5XXV - chains H and J of the 18 polymer chains in the assembly; structure by electron microscopy, 6.46 A resolution (low resolution: residue-level contacts below are approximate; hydrogen-bond / salt-bridge calls are withheld).

# Chain H (and J)
Protein: Tubulin beta chain
Source organism: Sus scrofa
Notes: chain J of this document is another copy of the same molecule, construct and numbering; everything in this record applies to it too
Reference sequence: P02554 (TBB_PIG); the author numbering skips numbers that UniProt does not, so the offset changes along the chain: 2-44 = UniProt 2-44; 47-360 = UniProt 45-358; 369-437 = UniProt 359-427
Amino-acid sequence (426 residues; row label = number of the first residue in the row; note: 10 numbers in that range are skipped by the numbering (no residue carries them; nothing is unmodelled there)):
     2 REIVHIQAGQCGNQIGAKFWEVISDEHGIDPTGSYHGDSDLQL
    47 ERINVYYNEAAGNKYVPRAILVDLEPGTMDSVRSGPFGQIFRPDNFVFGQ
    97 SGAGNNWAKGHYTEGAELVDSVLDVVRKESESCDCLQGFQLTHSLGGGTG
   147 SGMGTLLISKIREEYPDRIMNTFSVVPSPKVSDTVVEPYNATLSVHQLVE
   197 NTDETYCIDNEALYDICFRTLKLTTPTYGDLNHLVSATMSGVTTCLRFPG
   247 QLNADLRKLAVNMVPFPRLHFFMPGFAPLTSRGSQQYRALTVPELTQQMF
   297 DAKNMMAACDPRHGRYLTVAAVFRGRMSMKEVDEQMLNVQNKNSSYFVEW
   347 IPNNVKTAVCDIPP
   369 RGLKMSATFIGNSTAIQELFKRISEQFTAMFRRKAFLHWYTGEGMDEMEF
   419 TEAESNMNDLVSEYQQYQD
Curated features (UniProtKB/Swiss-Prot):
  - binding site (GTP): Q11, E71, S140, G144, T145, G146, N206, N228
  - binding site (Mg(2+)): E71
  - modified residue: S40 (Phosphoserine), K60 (N6-acetyllysine), S174 (Phosphoserine), T287 (Phosphothreonine), T292 (Phosphothreonine), R320 (Omega-N-methylarginine)
  - cross-link (Glycyl lysine isopeptide (Lys-Gly)): K60 (interchain with G-Cter in ubiquitin), K326 (interchain with G-Cter in ubiquitin)
Cystine bridges: C241-C356
Covalent attachments: guanosine-5'-triphosphate (GTP) linked to K254
Ligand contacts:
  - GDP (guanosine-5'-diphosphate): G10, Q11, C12, Q15, I16, N101, S140, G143, G144, T145, G146, V171, V177, D179, E183, N206, Y224, N228
  - GTP (guanosine-5'-triphosphate): Q247, L248, N249, D329

# Chain H / chain J interface
Pairs across the interface (18; chain H residue first):
  K218(H) - D90(J)
  Q281(H) - A57(J)
  Q282(H) - A56(J)
  Q282(H) - A57(J)
  Q282(H) - K60(J)
  Y283(H) - A56(J)
  Y283(H) - A57(J)
  Y283(H) - Y61(J)
  Y283(H) - V62(J)
  Y283(H) - Q85(J)
  Y283(H) - I86(J)
  R284(H) - A56(J)
  R284(H) - A57(J)
  R284(H) - D90(J)
  A285(H) - E55(J)
  Q293(H) - E127(J)
  D297(H) - K124(J)
  K299(H) - K124(J)
Other interface residues (no listed pair), chain H (10 interface residues in all): K338
Other interface residues (no listed pair), chain J (13 interface residues in all): G58, R88

# Overview
10 residues of chain H face 13 of chain J across their interface. Ligands of chain H: GDP. GTP is covalently
linked to K254(H). From UniProt: 8 GTP-binding residues and Mg2+-binding residue E71(H) on chain H.
Both chains are Tubulin beta chain (Sus scrofa). Entry 5XXV (GDP-microtubule complexed with KIF5C in AMPPNP
state) was determined by electron microscopy together with 5XXT, 5XXW and 5XXX from the same study.
